2OOY - chains G and C of the 6 polymer chains in the assembly; structure by X-ray diffraction, 2.88 A resolution.

Chain G:
Molecule: Hypothetical protein C1556.08c in chromosome I
Source organism: Schizosaccharomyces pombe
UniProtKB: Q10343 (YL28_SCHPO); residue numbers follow UniProt; this construct covers 3-334
Amino-acid sequence (333 residues; each row starts with the number of its first residue):
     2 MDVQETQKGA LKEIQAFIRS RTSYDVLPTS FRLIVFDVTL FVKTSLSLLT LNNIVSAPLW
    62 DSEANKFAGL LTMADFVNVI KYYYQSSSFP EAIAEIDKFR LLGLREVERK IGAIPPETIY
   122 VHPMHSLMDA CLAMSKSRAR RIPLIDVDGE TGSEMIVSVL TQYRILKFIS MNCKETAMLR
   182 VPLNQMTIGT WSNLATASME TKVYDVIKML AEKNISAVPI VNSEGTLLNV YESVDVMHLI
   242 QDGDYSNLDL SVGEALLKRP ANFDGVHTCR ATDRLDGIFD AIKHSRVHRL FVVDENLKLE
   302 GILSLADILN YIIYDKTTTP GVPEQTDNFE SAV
Unresolved in the structure: 318-326
Construct notes: cloning artifact (2)
Residues lining bound ligands: ATP (adenosine-5'-triphosphate): Arg139, Arg141, Gln163, Gly190, Thr191, Asn194, Leu195, Ala196, Lys214, Asn215, Ile216, Ser217, Ala218, Pro220, Arg290, Ile303, Ser305, Leu306, Ala307, Asp308

Chain C:
Molecule: SNF1-like protein kinase ssp2
Source organism: Schizosaccharomyces pombe
Notes: EC 2.7.11.1; fragment: C-terminal domain: Residues 440-576
UniProtKB: O74536 (SNF1_SCHPO); numbering as in UniProt (aligned over 440-576)
Amino-acid sequence (137 residues; numbered 440 to 576; the number before each row is that of its first residue):
   440 SQSTRKKSRR NKWHFGVRCR GDAPEILLAV YRALQRAGAQ FTVPKPVNGK YRSDMYTIKS
   500 RWEIPHCKRE GKNTYAYIEL QLYEVMPGCF MLDVKSNGYK DIYSHPERTA DHGMDDLKSS
   560 FPFLDLCAML VCKLFSA
Unresolved in the structure: 440-449, 543-553, 576
Curated features (UniProtKB/Swiss-Prot):
  - modified residue: Ser442 (Phosphoserine)

Interface between chain G and chain C:
Residue-residue contacts - 18 pairs, chain G then chain C:
  Tyr84(G) - Phe574(C)
  Ser89(G) - Cys458(C)
  Ser89(G) - Arg459(C)  hydrogen bond (backbone-backbone)
  Ser89(G) - Ile465(C)
  Phe90(G) - Val456(C)  hydrophobic
  Phe90(G) - Arg457(C)
  Phe90(G) - Leu573(C)  hydrophobic
  Phe90(G) - Phe574(C)  hydrophobic
  Pro91(G) - Arg457(C)
  Pro91(G) - Cys458(C)
  Glu92(G) - His453(C)  salt bridge
  Glu92(G) - Val456(C)
  Glu92(G) - Arg457(C)  salt bridge
  Glu92(G) - Phe574(C)
  Ala93(G) - Phe574(C)  hydrophobic
  Glu96(G) - Cys571(C)
  Glu96(G) - Phe574(C)
  Glu96(G) - Ser575(C)
Also at the interface, not in a pair above, chain G (9 interface residues in all): Ser88, Ser247
Also at the interface, not in a pair above, chain C (13 interface residues in all): Asn450, Ala468, Val469

In short:
The interface between chain G and chain C involves 9 residues on one side and 13 on the other; the contacts
include 1 hydrogen bond and 2 salt bridges. Polar contacts include Glu92(G)-His453(C), Glu92(G)-Arg457(C) and
Ser89(G)-Arg459(C). Bound to chain G: ATP.
Chain G is Hypothetical protein C1556.08c in chromosome I and chain C is SNF1-like protein kinase ssp2, both
from Schizosaccharomyces pombe; the structure, Crystal structure of the adenylate sensor from AMP-activated
protein kinase complexed with ATP, was determined by X-ray diffraction (same publication as 2OOX).
